1HIK - chain A; structure by X-ray diffraction, 2.60 A resolution.

[Chain A]
Protein: Interleukin-4
Source organism: Homo sapiens
UniProt: P05112 (IL4_HUMAN); residues 1-129 here correspond to UniProt positions 25-153 (UniProt number = residue number + 24)
Amino-acid sequence (129 residues; each row starts with the number of its first residue):
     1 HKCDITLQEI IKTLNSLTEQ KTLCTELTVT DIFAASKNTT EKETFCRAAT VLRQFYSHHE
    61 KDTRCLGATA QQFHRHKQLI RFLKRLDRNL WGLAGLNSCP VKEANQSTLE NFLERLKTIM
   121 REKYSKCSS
Curated features (UniProtKB/Swiss-Prot):
  - glycosylation: N38 (N-linked (GlcNAc...) asparagine)
Disulfides: C3-C127, C24-C65, C46-C99

[Summary]
Chain A is Interleukin-4 (Homo sapiens); the structure, Interleukin-4 (wild-type), was determined by X-ray
diffraction (same publication as 1HIJ).
